9IKY - chains o and q of the 5 polymer chains in the assembly; structure by X-ray diffraction, 3.45 A resolution.

== Chain o ==
Name: MHC class I antigen
Organism: Homo sapiens
Reference sequence: A0A6M6CC39 (A0A6M6CC39_HUMAN); residues 1-275 here correspond to UniProt positions 25-299 (UniProt number = residue number + 24)
Amino-acid sequence (275 residues; each row starts with the number of its first residue):
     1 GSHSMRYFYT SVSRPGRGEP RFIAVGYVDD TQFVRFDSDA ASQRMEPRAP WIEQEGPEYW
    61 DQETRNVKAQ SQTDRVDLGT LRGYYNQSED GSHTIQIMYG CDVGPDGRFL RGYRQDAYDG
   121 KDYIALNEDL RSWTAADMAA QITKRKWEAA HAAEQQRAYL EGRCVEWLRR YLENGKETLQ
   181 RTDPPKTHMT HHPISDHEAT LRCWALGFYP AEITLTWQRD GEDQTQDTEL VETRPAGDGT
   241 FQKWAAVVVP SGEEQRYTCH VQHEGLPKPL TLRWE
Not modelled in the structure: 275
Disulfide bonds: Cys101-Cys164, Cys203-Cys259

== Chain q ==
Name: Val-val-gly-ala-val-gly-val-gly-lys
Amino-acid sequence (9 residues; numbered 1 to 9; the number before each row is that of its first residue):
     1 VVGAVGVGK

== How chain o and chain q interact ==
Pairs across the interface (36):
  Tyr7(o) with Val1(q), hydrogen bond (side chain-backbone); Val2(q), hydrophobic
  Tyr9(o) with Val2(q); Ala4(q), hydrophobic
  Tyr59(o) with Val1(q), hydrophobic
  Glu63(o) with Val1(q); Val2(q), hydrogen bond (side chain-backbone)
  Gln70(o) with Ala4(q)
  Thr73(o) with Gly6(q)
  Asp77(o) with Gly8(q); Lys9(q)
  Thr80(o) with Lys9(q)
  Tyr84(o) with Lys9(q), hydrogen bond (side chain-backbone)
  Ile95(o) with Lys9(q)
  Ile97(o) with Lys9(q)
  Tyr99(o) with Val2(q); Gly3(q), hydrogen bond (side chain-backbone); Ala4(q), hydrophobic
  Arg114(o) with Val5(q), hydrogen bond (side chain-backbone)
  Asp116(o) with Lys9(q), salt bridge
  Tyr123(o) with Lys9(q)
  Thr143(o) with Lys9(q), hydrogen bond (side chain-backbone)
  Lys146(o) with Lys9(q), hydrogen bond (side chain-backbone)
  Trp147(o) with Val7(q); Gly8(q); Lys9(q)
  Ala152(o) with Val7(q), hydrophobic
  Gln155(o) with Val5(q)
  Gln156(o) with Gly3(q), hydrogen bond (side chain-backbone); Ala4(q); Val5(q), hydrogen bond (side chain-backbone)
  Tyr159(o) with Val1(q), hydrogen bond (side chain-backbone); Gly3(q)
  Arg163(o) with Val1(q)
  Trp167(o) with Val1(q), hydrophobic
  Tyr171(o) with Val1(q), hydrogen bond (side chain-backbone)
Other interface residues (no listed pair), chain o (31 interface residues in all): Met5, Met45, Gln62, Asn66, Val67, Leu81

== Summary ==
31 residues of chain o face 9 of chain q across their interface; the contacts include 11 hydrogen bonds and 1
salt bridge. Polar pairs include Asp116(o)-Lys9(q), Tyr7(o)-Val1(q) and Glu63(o)-Val2(q).
Here chain o is MHC class I antigen (Homo sapiens) and chain q is Val-val-gly-ala-val-gly-val-gly-lys. Entry
9IKY (Crystal structure of 1-2C-T96F TCR in complex with HLA-A*11:01 bound to KRAS-G12V peptide (VVGAVGVGK))
was determined by X-ray diffraction.
